5AV6 - chains A and I of the 10 polymer chains in the assembly; structure by X-ray diffraction, 2.20 A resolution.

== Chain A ==
Molecule: Histone H3.1
From: Homo sapiens
Reference sequence: P68431 (H31_HUMAN); residues 0-135 here correspond to UniProt positions 1-136 (UniProt number = residue number + 1)
Amino-acid sequence (139 residues; each row starts with the number of its first residue; numbers below 1 keep their minus sign (Gly-3 is residue -3)):
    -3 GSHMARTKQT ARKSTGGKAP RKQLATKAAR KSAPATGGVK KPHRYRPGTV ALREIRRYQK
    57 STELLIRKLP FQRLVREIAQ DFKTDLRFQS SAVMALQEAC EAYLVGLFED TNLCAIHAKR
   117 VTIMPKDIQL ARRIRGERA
Not modelled in the structure: -3 to 36
Sequence notes: expression tag (-3 to -1)
Swiss-Prot annotation at these positions:
  - modified residue: Arg2 (Asymmetric dimethylarginine), Thr3 (Phosphothreonine), Lys4 (Allysine), Gln5 (5-glutamyl dopamine), Thr6 (Phosphothreonine), Arg8 (Citrulline), Lys9 (N6,N6,N6-trimethyllysine), Ser10 (ADP-ribosylserine), Thr11 (Phosphothreonine), Lys14 (N6-(2-hydroxyisobutyryl)lysine), Arg17 (Asymmetric dimethylarginine), Lys18 (N6-(2-hydroxyisobutyryl)lysine), Lys23 (N6-(2-hydroxyisobutyryl)lysine), Arg26 (Citrulline), Lys27 (N6,N6,N6-trimethyllysine), Ser28 (ADP-ribosylserine), Lys36 (N6,N6,N6-trimethyllysine), Lys37 (N6-methyllysine), Tyr41 (Phosphotyrosine), Lys56 (N6,N6,N6-trimethyllysine) and 8 more in UniProt
  - lipidation: Lys18 (N6-decanoyllysine)

== Chain I ==
Molecule: 147-nt DNA strand
Sequence (147 nucleotides; numbered -73 to 73; the number before each row is that of its first residue; numbers below 1 keep their minus sign (DA-73 is residue -73)):
   -73 ATCAATATCC ACCTGCAGAT ACTACCAAAA GTGTATTTGG AAACTGCTCC ATCAAAAGGC
   -13 ATGTTCAGCT GGAATCCAGC TGAACATGCC TTTTGATGGA GCAGTTTCCA AATACACTTT
    47 TGGTAGTATC TGCAGGTGGA TATTGAT
Bound ions: Mn2+ site 1: DG-35, DG-34; Mn2+ site 2 near DG-3 (its only coordinating residue here); Mn2+ site 3 near DG5 (its only coordinating residue here); Mn2+ site 4 near DG27 (its only coordinating residue here); Mn2+ site 5 near DG48 (its only coordinating residue here); Mn2+ site 6 near DG61 (its only coordinating residue here)

== Interface between chain A and chain I ==
Pairs across the interface (27; chain A residue first):
  Lys37(A) - DT73(I)  salt bridge to the phosphate
  Arg40(A) - DG71(I)  sugar contact
  Tyr41(A) - DT70(I)  phosphate contact
  Tyr41(A) - DG71(I)  phosphate contact
  Arg42(A) - DC-5(I)  salt bridge to the phosphate
  Arg42(A) - DG71(I)  hydrogen bond to the phosphate
  Arg42(A) - DA72(I)  salt bridge to the phosphate
  Pro43(A) - DG-6(I)  phosphate contact
  Pro43(A) - DC-5(I)  sugar contact
  Thr45(A) - DT70(I)  phosphate contact
  Thr45(A) - DG71(I)  hydrogen bond to the phosphate
  Arg63(A) - DA-13(I)  sugar contact
  Arg72(A) - DA-23(I)  salt bridge to the phosphate
  Arg83(A) - DC-24(I)  base contact
  Arg83(A) - DA-23(I)  phosphate contact
  Phe84(A) - DC-24(I)  sugar contact
  Phe84(A) - DA-23(I)  hydrogen bond to the phosphate
  Gln85(A) - DC-24(I)  phosphate contact
  Ser86(A) - DC-24(I)  hydrogen bond to the phosphate
  Arg116(A) - DG-3(I)  phosphate contact
  Arg116(A) - DG-2(I)  salt bridge to the phosphate
  Val117(A) - DT-4(I)  phosphate contact
  Val117(A) - DG-3(I)  hydrogen bond to the phosphate
  Thr118(A) - DT-4(I)  hydrogen bond to the phosphate
  Thr118(A) - DG-3(I)  hydrogen bond to the phosphate
  Met120(A) - DG-3(I)  phosphate contact
  Met120(A) - DG-2(I)  phosphate contact
Other interface residues (no listed pair), chain A (17 interface residues in all): Lys115
Other interface residues (no listed pair), chain I (13 interface residues in all): DC-14

== Overview ==
17 residues of chain A and 13 residues of chain I are in contact; the contacts include 7 hydrogen bonds and 5
salt bridges. Polar pairs include Arg42(A)-DG71(I), Thr45(A)-DG71(I) and Phe84(A)-DA-23(I). DG-35(I) and
DG-34(I) form the Mn2+ site 1.
Here chain A is Histone H3.1 (Homo sapiens) and chain I is a 147-nt DNA strand. Entry 5AV6 (human nucleosome
core particle) was determined by X-ray diffraction together with 5AV5, 5AV8, 5AV9, 5AVB and 5AVC from the same
study.
